7FO2 - chains A and B; structure by X-ray diffraction, 2.01 A resolution.

# Chain A
Name: Pre-mRNA-splicing factor 8
Source organism: Saccharomyces cerevisiae S288C
Reference sequence: P33334 (PRP8_YEAST); numbering as in UniProt (aligned over 1836-2090)
Chain sequence (258 residues; each row starts with the number of its first residue):
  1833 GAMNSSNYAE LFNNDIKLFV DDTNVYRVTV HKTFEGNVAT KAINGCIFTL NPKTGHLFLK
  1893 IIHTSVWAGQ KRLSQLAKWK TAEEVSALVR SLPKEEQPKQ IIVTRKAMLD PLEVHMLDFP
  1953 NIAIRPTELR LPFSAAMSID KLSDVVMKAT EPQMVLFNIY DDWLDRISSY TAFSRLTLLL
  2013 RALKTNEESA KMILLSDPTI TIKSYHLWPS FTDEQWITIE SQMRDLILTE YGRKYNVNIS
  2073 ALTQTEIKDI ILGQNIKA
Unresolved in the structure: 2070-2090
Sequence notes: expression tag (1833-1835)
Curated features (UniProtKB/Swiss-Prot):
  - mutagenesis: Asp1853 (D1853A: Alters protein folding. Severely impaired growth. Strongly reduced growth at 35 degrees Celsius; when associated with A-1854; D1853N: Reduced growth at 30 degrees Celsius ...), Asp1854 (D1854A: Reduced growth at 30 degrees Celsius. Strongly reduced growth at 16 degrees Celsius. Strongly reduced growth at 35 degrees Celsius; when associated with A-1853 ...), Thr1855 (T1855A: Reduced growth at 30 degrees Celsius. Strongly reduced growth at 16 degrees Celsius), Thr1936 (T1936A: Reduced growth at 30 degrees Celsius. Strongly reduced growth at 16 degrees Celsius), Arg1937 (R1937K: Severely impaired growth. Reduced growth at 30 degrees Celsius. Strongly reduced growth at 16 degrees Celsius)

# Chain B
Name: A1 cistron-splicing factor AAR2
Source organism: Saccharomyces cerevisiae S288C
Reference sequence: P32357 (AAR2_YEAST); aligned to UniProt positions 1-317 over residues 1-317
Chain sequence (308 residues; numbered -3 to 317; 13 numbers in that range are skipped by the numbering (no residue carries them; nothing is unmodelled there); the number before each row is that of its first residue; numbers below 1 keep their minus sign (Gly-3 is residue -3)):
    -3 GAMAMNTVPF TSAPIEVTIG IDQYSFNVKE NQPFHGIKDI PIGHVHVIHF QHADNSSMRY
    57 GYWFDCRMGN FYIQYDPKDG LYKMMEERDG AKFENIVHNF KERQMMVSYP KIDEDDTWYN
   117 LTEFVQMDKI RKIVRKDENQ FSYVDSSMTT VQENEL
   166 SSSSSDPAHS LNYTVINFKS REAIRPGHEM EDFLDKSYYL NTVMLQGIFK NSSNYFGELQ
   226 FAFLNAMFFG NYGSSLQWHA MIELICSSAT VPKHMLDKLD EILYYQIKTL PEQYSDILLN
   286 ERVWNICLYS SFQKNSLHNT EKIMENKYPE LL
Unresolved in the structure: -3 to 0, 166-169
Sequence notes: expression tag (-3 to 0); conflict Ser166 (Leu153 in P32357), Ser167 (Lys154 in P32357), Ser170 (Asp in P32357)
Small-molecule neighbours:
  - W0X (3-[(3-bromophenyl)methanesulfonyl]propanoic acid), molecule 1: Pro5, Phe6, Thr7, Tyr68, Gln70, Glu83, Lys88, Phe89, Ile92, Phe96
  - W0X, molecule 2: Ile17, Gln19, Tyr20, Ser21, Phe22, Val103, Tyr105, Pro106
Curated features (UniProtKB/Swiss-Prot):
  - region: Leu261 to Ile282 (Leucine-zipper)
  - modified residue: Ser253 (Phosphoserine), Thr274 (Phosphothreonine)

# Chain A / chain B interface
Pairs across the interface (18; chain A residue first):
  Gln1907(A) - Met195(B)
  Gln1907(A) - Leu199(B)
  Leu1908(A) - Met195(B)  hydrophobic
  Trp1911(A) - Glu194(B)
  Trp1911(A) - Met195(B)  hydrophobic
  Trp1911(A) - Phe198(B)  hydrophobic
  Asp1942(A) - Lys184(B)  salt bridge
  Asp1942(A) - Phe198(B)
  Glu1945(A) - Lys184(B)  salt bridge
  Val1946(A) - Ile189(B)  hydrophobic
  Val1946(A) - Glu194(B)
  Val1946(A) - Phe198(B)  hydrophobic
  His1947(A) - Glu194(B)  salt bridge
  Leu1949(A) - Lys184(B)
  Leu1949(A) - Ser185(B)
  Leu1949(A) - Arg186(B)
  Leu1949(A) - Ile189(B)  hydrophobic
  Asp1950(A) - Arg186(B)  salt bridge

# Summary
Chain A and chain B form an interface of 9 and 8 residues respectively, with 4 salt bridges. Polar contacts
include Asp1942(A)-Lys184(B), Glu1945(A)-Lys184(B) and His1947(A)-Glu194(B). Chain B binds compound W0X. From
UniProt: 5 mutagenesis sites on chain A.
Chain A is Pre-mRNA-splicing factor 8 and chain B is A1 cistron-splicing factor AAR2, both from Saccharomyces
cerevisiae S288C; the structure, PanDDA analysis group deposition -- Aar2/RNaseH in complex with fragment
P07G04 from the F2X-Universal Library, was determined by X-ray diffraction, deposited together with 5ST0,
5ST1, 5ST2, 5ST3, 5ST4, 5ST5 and 248 further entries.
